PDB entry 6UAI | X-ray diffraction, 1.20 A resolution | chains S and B

== Chain S ==
Name: Subtilisin bpn'
Source organism: Bacillus amyloliquefaciens
Sequence (266 residues; numbered 1 to 275; 9 numbers in that range are skipped by the numbering (no residue carries them; nothing is unmodelled there); the number before each row is that of its first residue):
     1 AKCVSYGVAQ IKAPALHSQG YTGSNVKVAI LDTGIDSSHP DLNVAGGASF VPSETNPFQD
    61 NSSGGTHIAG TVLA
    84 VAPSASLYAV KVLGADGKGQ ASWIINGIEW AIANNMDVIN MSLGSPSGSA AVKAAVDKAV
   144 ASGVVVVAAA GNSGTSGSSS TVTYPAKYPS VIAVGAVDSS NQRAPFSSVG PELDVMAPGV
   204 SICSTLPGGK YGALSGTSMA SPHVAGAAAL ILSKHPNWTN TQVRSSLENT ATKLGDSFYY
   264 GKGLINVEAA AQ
Cystine bridges: Cys3-Cys206
Bound ions: Na+ site 1 near Ser62 (its only coordinating residue here); Na+ site 2: Ala169, Tyr171, Val174
What the authors report for this chain:
  - binding site for chloride ion: Ser132, Tyr171
  - conformationally variable residues (loop rearrangement): Ser130 to Ala133
  - catalytic residues: Asp32 (citing earlier work)
  - mutagenesis - S221A: abolished catalytic activity on eGFP-KRAS
  - mutagenesis - D32G: decreased catalytic activity (proposed by the authors, not directly observed)

== Chain B ==
Name: YSAM peptide
Sequence (4 residues; row label = number of the first residue in the row):
   277 YSAM

== Interface between chain S and chain B ==
Residue-residue contacts - 27 pairs, chain S then chain B:
  Gly100(S) - Tyr277(B)
  Gly100(S) - Ser278(B)
  Gly100(S) - Ala279(B)  hydrogen bond (backbone-backbone)
  Lys101(S) - Tyr277(B)
  Lys101(S) - Ser278(B)  hydrogen bond
  Gly102(S) - Tyr277(B)  hydrogen bond (backbone-backbone)
  Ala104(S) - Tyr277(B)  hydrophobic
  Ile107(S) - Tyr277(B)  hydrophobic
  Ser125(S) - Ala279(B)
  Ser125(S) - Met280(B)  hydrogen bond (backbone-backbone)
  Leu126(S) - Tyr277(B)  hydrophobic
  Leu126(S) - Ser278(B)
  Leu126(S) - Met280(B)
  Gly127(S) - Tyr277(B)
  Gly127(S) - Ser278(B)  hydrogen bond (backbone-backbone)
  Gly127(S) - Met280(B)
  Ser128(S) - Tyr277(B)
  Gly131(S) - Tyr277(B)
  Ser132(S) - Tyr277(B)  hydrogen bond (backbone-side chain)
  Val135(S) - Tyr277(B)
  Ala152(S) - Met280(B)  hydrophobic
  Gly154(S) - Met280(B)
  Asn155(S) - Met280(B)  hydrogen bond (side chain-backbone)
  Tyr167(S) - Tyr277(B)
  Gly219(S) - Met280(B)
  Thr220(S) - Met280(B)  hydrogen bond (backbone-backbone)
  Ser221(S) - Met280(B)  hydrogen bond (side chain-backbone)
Other interface residues (no listed pair), chain S (24 interface residues in all): Leu96, Gln103, Ser130, Thr166, Ser218
From the paper, about this interface:
  - pairs named by the authors: Ala104(S)-Tyr277(B), Leu126(S)-Tyr277(B), Gly127(S)-Ser278(B) (backbone contact), Ser128(S)-Tyr277(B)

== Overview ==
The interface between chain S and chain B involves 24 residues on one side and 4 on the other; the contacts
include 9 hydrogen bonds. Among the polar pairs are Lys101(S)-Ser278(B), Ser132(S)-Tyr277(B) and
Asn155(S)-Met280(B). The authors report contacts between Ala104(S) and Tyr277(B), Leu126(S) and Tyr277(B) and
Ser128(S) and Tyr277(B); a backbone contact between Gly127(S) and Ser278(B). From the paper: the catalytic
residue Asp32(S); S221A of chain S abolishes catalytic activity on eGFP-KRAS.
Chain S is Subtilisin bpn' (Bacillus amyloliquefaciens) and chain B is YSAM peptide; the structure,
Imidazole-triggered RAS-specific subtilisin SUBT_BACAM complexed with YSAM peptide, was determined by X-ray
diffraction together with 6U9L, 6UAO and 6UBE from the same study.
